9BYL - chains C and D of the 5 polymer chains in the assembly; structure by electron microscopy, 2.99 A resolution.

Chain C (and D):
Name: Ribonucleoside-diphosphate reductase subunit beta
From: Bacillus subtilis
Notes: EC 1.17.4.1; chain D of this document is another copy of the same molecule, construct and numbering; everything in this record applies to it too
UniProt: P50621 (RIR2_BACSU); residues 1-329 here = UniProt positions 1-329
Chain sequence (350 residues; each row starts with the number of its first residue; numbers below 1 keep their minus sign (Met-20 is residue -20)):
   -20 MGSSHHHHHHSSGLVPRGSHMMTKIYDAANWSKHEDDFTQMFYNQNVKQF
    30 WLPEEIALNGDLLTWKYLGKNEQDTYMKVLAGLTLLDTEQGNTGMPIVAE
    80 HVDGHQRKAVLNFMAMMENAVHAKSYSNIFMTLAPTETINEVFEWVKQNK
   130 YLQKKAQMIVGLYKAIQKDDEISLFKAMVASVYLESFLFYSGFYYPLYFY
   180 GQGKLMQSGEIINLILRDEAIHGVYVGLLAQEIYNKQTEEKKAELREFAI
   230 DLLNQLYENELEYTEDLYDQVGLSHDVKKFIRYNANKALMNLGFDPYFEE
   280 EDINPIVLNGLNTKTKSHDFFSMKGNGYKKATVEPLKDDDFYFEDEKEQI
Unresolved in the structure: -20 to 15, 291-308, 323-329
Sequence notes: initiating methionine (-20); expression tag (-19 to 0)
Bound ions: Mn2+ site 1: Asp66, Glu97, His101, Glu198; Mn2+ site 2: Glu97, Glu164, Glu198, His201
Swiss-Prot annotation at these positions:
  - active site: Tyr105
  - binding site (Fe cation): Asp66, Glu97, His101, Glu164, Glu198, His201

Chain C / chain D interface:
Contacting residue pairs (26):
  Tyr22(C) with Ala99(D), hydrogen bond (side chain-backbone)
  Phe29(C) with Phe29(D), hydrophobic
  Leu31(C) with Tyr22(D)
  Thr67(C) with His84(D)
  Gly70(C) with Asn91(D), hydrogen bond (backbone-side chain)
  Asn71(C) with His84(D), hydrogen bond; Lys87(D)
  His84(C) with Thr67(D); Asn71(D), hydrogen bond
  Lys87(C) with Asn71(D)
  Ala88(C) with Asn98(D)
  Asn91(C) with Ala94(D); Asn98(D), hydrogen bond
  Phe92(C) with Met95(D), hydrophobic
  Ala94(C) with Asn91(D), hydrogen bond (backbone-side chain)
  Met95(C) with Asn91(D); Phe92(D), hydrophobic; Met95(D), hydrophobic
  Asn98(C) with Lys87(D); Ala88(D); Asn91(D), hydrogen bond
  Ala99(C) with Tyr22(D), hydrogen bond (backbone-side chain); Ala88(D)
  Lys103(C) with Tyr22(D)
  Lys309(C) with Glu189(D), salt bridge
  Pro314(C) with Leu42(D)
Interface residues without a listed pair, chain C (20 interface residues in all): Val26, Pro75
Interface residues without a listed pair, chain D (18 interface residues in all): Val26, Leu31, Lys103

Overview:
The interface between chain C and chain D involves 20 residues on one side and 18 on the other; the contacts
include 8 hydrogen bonds and 1 salt bridge. Among the polar pairs are Lys309(C)-Glu189(D), Tyr22(C)-Ala99(D)
and Gly70(C)-Asn91(D).
Both chains are Ribonucleoside-diphosphate reductase subunit beta (Bacillus subtilis). Entry 9BYL (Consensus
full-complex model for turnover condition of Bacillus subtilis ribonucleotide reductase complex) was
determined by electron microscopy (same publication as 9BW3, 9BWX, 9BX2, 9BX3, 9BX6, 9BX8 and 39 further
entries).
